2NUF - chains D and A of the 4 polymer chains in the assembly; structure by X-ray diffraction, 2.50 A resolution.

Chain D:
Molecule: 28-nt RNA strand
Sequence (28 nucleotides; numbered 1 to 28; the number before each row is that of its first residue):
     1 CAAGGUCAUU CGCAAGAGUG GCCUUGCG
Metal / ion sites: Mg2+ site 1: C1, A2; Mg2+ site 2 near A2 (its only coordinating residue here)

Chain A:
Protein: Ribonuclease III
Source organism: Aquifex aeolicus
Notes: EC 3.1.26.3
UniProt: O67082 (RNC_AQUAE); residues 1-221 here = UniProt positions 1-221
Amino-acid sequence (221 residues; numbered 1 to 221; the number before each row is that of its first residue):
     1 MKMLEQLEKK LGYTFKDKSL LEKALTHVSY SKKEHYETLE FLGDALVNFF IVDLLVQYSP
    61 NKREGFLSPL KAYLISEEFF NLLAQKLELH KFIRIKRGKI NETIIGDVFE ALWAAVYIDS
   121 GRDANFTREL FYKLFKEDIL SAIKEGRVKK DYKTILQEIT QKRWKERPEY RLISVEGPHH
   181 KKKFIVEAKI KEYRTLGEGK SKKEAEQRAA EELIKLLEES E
Unresolved in the structure: 1, 221
Swiss-Prot annotation at these positions:
  - active site: Asp44, Glu110
  - binding site (Mg(2+)): Glu40, Asp107, Glu110
  - mutagenesis: Asp44 (D44N: Very low catalytic activity, binds RNA normally), Glu110 (E110K: Loss of magnesium, alters ds-RNA binding, loss of activity), Gln157 (Q157A: No RNase activity, no RNA binding)
Metal / ion sites: Mg2+ site 1: Glu40, Asp107; Mg2+ site 2 near Glu40 (its only coordinating residue here); Mg2+ site 3 near Glu110 (its only coordinating residue here)
From the paper describing this entry:
  - Mg2+ coordination: Glu40, Asp44, Asp107, Glu110
  - conformationally variable residues (side-chain flip): Asp44
  - mutagenesis - D44N: decreased binding to Mg2+ (proposed by the authors, not directly observed)
  - binding site for the 28-nt RNA strand: His27

Chain D / chain A interface:
Pairs across the interface - 24 pairs, chain D then chain A:
  C1(D) - Ser68(A)  hydrogen bond to the sugar
  A2(D) - Glu64(A)  phosphate contact
  A2(D) - Gly65(A)  hydrogen bond to the phosphate
  A2(D) - Ser68(A)  hydrogen bond to the phosphate
  A2(D) - Pro69(A)  sugar contact
  A3(D) - Gly65(A)  phosphate contact
  A3(D) - Lys150(A)  hydrogen bond to the sugar
  A3(D) - Gln157(A)  base contact
  A3(D) - Glu158(A)  hydrogen bond to the sugar
  G4(D) - Glu158(A)  sugar contact
  G4(D) - Gln161(A)  hydrogen bond to the sugar
  G4(D) - Arg167(A)  base contact
  G5(D) - Gln161(A)  hydrogen bond to the sugar
  U6(D) - Lys165(A)  salt bridge to the phosphate
  C23(D) - Arg167(A)  hydrogen bond to the base
  U24(D) - Gln157(A)  hydrogen bond to the sugar
  U24(D) - Arg167(A)  hydrogen bond to the sugar
  U25(D) - Lys153(A)  phosphate contact
  U25(D) - Thr154(A)  hydrogen bond to the sugar
  U25(D) - Gln157(A)  hydrogen bond to the sugar
  G26(D) - Asp151(A)  sugar contact
  G26(D) - Lys153(A)  salt bridge to the phosphate
  G26(D) - Thr154(A)  hydrogen bond to the sugar
  C27(D) - Lys203(A)  salt bridge to the phosphate
Other interface residues (no listed pair), chain A (16 interface residues in all): Ala72, Gln207

Overview:
The interface between chain D and chain A involves 11 residues on one side and 16 on the other, with 13
hydrogen bonds and 3 salt bridges. Polar pairs include C23(D)-Arg167(A), C1(D)-Ser68(A) and A3(D)-Lys150(A).
The paper reports a binding site for the 28-nt RNA strand at His27(A); D44N of chain A reduces binding to
Mg2+.
Here chain D is a 28-nt RNA strand and chain A is Ribonuclease III (Aquifex aeolicus). Entry 2NUF (Crystal
structure of RNase III from Aquifex aeolicus complexed with ds-RNA at 2.5-Angstrom Resolution) was determined
by X-ray diffraction together with 2NUE and 2NUG from the same study.
